Entry 7KHA (electron microscopy, 3.13 A resolution); this record covers chains I and K of the 12 polymer chains in the assembly.

== Chain I ==
Protein: CRISPR-associated protein, CT1133 family
From: Desulfovibrio vulgaris (strain Hildenborough / ATCC 29579 / DSM 644 / NCIMB 8303)
UniProtKB: Q72WF8 (Q72WF8_DESVH); the author numbering skips numbers that UniProt does not, so the offset changes along the chain: 78-124 = UniProt 80-126; 127-612 = UniProt 127-612
Chain sequence (533 residues; numbered 78 to 612; 2 numbers in that range are skipped by the numbering (no residue carries them; nothing is unmodelled there); the number before each row is that of its first residue):
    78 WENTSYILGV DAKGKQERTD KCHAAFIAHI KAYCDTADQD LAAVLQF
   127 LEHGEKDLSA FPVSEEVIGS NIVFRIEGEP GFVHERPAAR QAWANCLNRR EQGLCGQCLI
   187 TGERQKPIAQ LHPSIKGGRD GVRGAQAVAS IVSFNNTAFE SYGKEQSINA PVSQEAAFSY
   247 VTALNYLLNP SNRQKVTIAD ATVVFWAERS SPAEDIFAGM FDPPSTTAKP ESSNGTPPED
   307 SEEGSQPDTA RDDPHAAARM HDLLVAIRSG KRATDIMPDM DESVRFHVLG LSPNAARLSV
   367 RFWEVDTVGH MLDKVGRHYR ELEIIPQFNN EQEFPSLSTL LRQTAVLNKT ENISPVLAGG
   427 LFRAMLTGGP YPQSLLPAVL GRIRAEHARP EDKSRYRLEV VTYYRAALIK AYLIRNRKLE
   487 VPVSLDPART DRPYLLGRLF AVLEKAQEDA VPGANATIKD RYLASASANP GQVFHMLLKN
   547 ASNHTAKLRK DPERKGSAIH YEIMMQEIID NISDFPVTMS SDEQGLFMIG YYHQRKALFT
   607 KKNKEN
Not modelled in the structure: 127-159, 176-239, 254-258, 287-328, 520-521, 562-563

== Chain K ==
Protein: CRISPR-associated protein, CT1133 family
From: Desulfovibrio vulgaris (strain Hildenborough / ATCC 29579 / DSM 644 / NCIMB 8303)
Notes: fragment: Cas8c C-terminal domain
UniProtKB: Q72WF8 (Q72WF8_DESVH); residues 1-124 here correspond to UniProt positions 489-612 (UniProt number = residue number + 488)
Chain sequence (124 residues; each row starts with the number of its first residue):
     1 VSLDPARTDR PYLLGRLFAV LEKAQEDAVP GANATIKDRY LASASANPGQ VFHMLLKNAS
    61 NHTAKLRKDP ERKGSAIHYE IMMQEIIDNI SDFPVTMSSD EQGLFMIGYY HQRKALFTKK
   121 NKEN
Not modelled in the structure: 32-33, 74-75

== How chain I and chain K interact ==
Residue-residue contacts (32; chain I residue first):
  Q538(I) - S99(K)
  H541(I) - S99(K)
  H541(I) - Q102(K)
  H541(I) - G103(K)
  L544(I) - M106(K)  hydrophobic
  K545(I) - S45(K)
  K545(I) - Q102(K)  hydrogen bond
  S548(I) - L41(K)
  R555(I) - G31(K)  hydrogen bond (side chain-backbone)
  R555(I) - K37(K)
  M571(I) - Y110(K)
  Q572(I) - Y110(K)
  Q572(I) - R113(K)
  E573(I) - N124(K)
  I575(I) - I107(K)  hydrophobic
  I575(I) - Y110(K)  hydrophobic
  I575(I) - H111(K)
  D576(I) - V1(K)
  D576(I) - S2(K)
  D576(I) - H111(K)  hydrogen bond (backbone-side chain)
  D576(I) - K114(K)
  D576(I) - N124(K)
  N577(I) - V1(K)
  N577(I) - N124(K)
  I578(I) - I107(K)
  I578(I) - H111(K)  hydrogen bond (backbone-side chain)
  S579(I) - I107(K)
  D580(I) - R7(K)  salt bridge
  D580(I) - L104(K)
  D580(I) - I107(K)
  F581(I) - G103(K)
  F581(I) - I107(K)
Other interface residues (no listed pair), chain I (20 interface residues in all): G537, R560, E568, I569
Other interface residues (no listed pair), chain K (24 interface residues in all): L3, T35, A42, D100, F117, N121

== Summary ==
Chain I and chain K form an interface of 20 and 24 residues respectively, with 4 hydrogen bonds and 1 salt
bridge. Among the polar pairs are D580(I)-R7(K), K545(I)-Q102(K) and R555(I)-G31(K).
Chain I is CRISPR-associated protein, CT1133 family and chain K is CRISPR-associated protein, CT1133 family,
both from Desulfovibrio vulgaris (strain Hildenborough / ATCC 29579 / DSM 644 / NCIMB 8303); the structure,
Cryo-EM Structure of the Desulfovibrio vulgaris Type I-C Apo Cascade, was determined by electron microscopy.
